PDB entry 9DA6 | X-ray diffraction, 1.35 A resolution | chains A and B

== Chain A (and B) ==
Molecule: 5-hydroxymethyl-dUMP N-hydrolase
From: Homo sapiens
Notes: EC 3.2.2.-; chain B of this document is another copy of the same molecule, construct and numbering; everything in this record applies to it too
Reference sequence: O43598 (DNPH1_HUMAN); residue numbers follow UniProt; this construct covers 20-162
Sequence (145 residues; row label = number of the first residue in the row):
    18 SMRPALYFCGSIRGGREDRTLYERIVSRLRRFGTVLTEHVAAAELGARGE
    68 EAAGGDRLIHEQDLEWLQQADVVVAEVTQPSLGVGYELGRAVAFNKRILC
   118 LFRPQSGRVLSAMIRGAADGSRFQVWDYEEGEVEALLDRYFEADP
Disordered / not traced: 18, 62-71, 160-162 (chain B: 18-19, 58-70, 160-162)
Differences from the reference sequence: expression tag (18-19)
Ligand contacts: NR1 ((3R,4R)-3-hydroxy-4-[(phosphonooxy)methyl]pyrrolidinium): Y24, F25, C26, G27, S28, I29, R30, G31, E55, H56, D80, S98, L99, G100, V101, E104
Curated features (UniProtKB/Swiss-Prot):
  - binding site (5-hydroxymethyl-dUMP): G27, I29, R30, G31, S98, G100, E104, S128
  - modified residue (Phosphoserine): S28, S98, S123, S128, S138
  - mutagenesis: E104 (E104Q: Loss of deoxyribonucleoside 5'-monophosphate N-glycosidase activity)

== Interface between chain A and chain B ==
Residue-residue contacts (65):
  R30(A) - V126(B)
  R30(A) - L127(B)  hydrogen bond (side chain-backbone)
  R30(A) - S128(B)
  R30(A) - A129(B)
  D73(A) - A129(B)
  D73(A) - R132(B)
  D73(A) - G133(B)
  R74(A) - G133(B)
  I76(A) - A129(B)  hydrophobic
  H77(A) - A129(B)
  H77(A) - M130(B)
  H77(A) - G133(B)
  H77(A) - A134(B)
  D80(A) - M130(B)
  V94(A) - L99(B)
  P97(A) - P97(B)
  S98(A) - S98(B)
  S98(A) - L99(B)
  L99(A) - V94(B)
  L99(A) - S98(B)
  L99(A) - V101(B)  hydrophobic
  L99(A) - G102(B)
  L99(A) - L127(B)  hydrophobic
  L99(A) - I131(B)  hydrophobic
  G100(A) - S128(B)  hydrogen bond (backbone-side chain)
  G100(A) - M130(B)
  V101(A) - L99(B)  hydrophobic
  G102(A) - L99(B)
  G102(A) - G102(B)
  G102(A) - Y103(B)  hydrogen bond (backbone-backbone)
  Y103(A) - G102(B)  hydrogen bond (backbone-backbone)
  Y103(A) - Y103(B)
  Y103(A) - G106(B)
  Y103(A) - M130(B)  hydrophobic
  Y103(A) - I131(B)  hydrophobic
  Y103(A) - A134(B)
  E104(A) - M130(B)
  G106(A) - Y103(B)
  G106(A) - R107(B)
  R107(A) - G106(B)
  R107(A) - V109(B)
  V109(A) - R107(B)
  A110(A) - A110(B)  hydrophobic
  V126(A) - R30(B)
  L127(A) - R30(B)  hydrogen bond (backbone-side chain)
  L127(A) - L99(B)  hydrophobic
  S128(A) - R30(B)
  S128(A) - L99(B)
  S128(A) - G100(B)  hydrogen bond (side chain-backbone)
  A129(A) - R30(B)
  A129(A) - D73(B)
  A129(A) - I76(B)  hydrophobic
  A129(A) - H77(B)
  M130(A) - H77(B)
  M130(A) - D80(B)
  M130(A) - L81(B)  hydrophobic
  M130(A) - G100(B)
  M130(A) - Y103(B)  hydrophobic
  I131(A) - Y103(B)  hydrophobic
  R132(A) - D73(B)
  G133(A) - D73(B)
  G133(A) - R74(B)
  G133(A) - H77(B)
  A134(A) - H77(B)
  A134(A) - Y103(B)
Other interface residues (no listed pair), chain A (32 interface residues in all): G31, L81, Q96, L105
Other interface residues (no listed pair), chain B (32 interface residues in all): G31, Q96, E104, L105

== In short ==
Chain A and chain B each contribute 32 residues to their interface, with 6 hydrogen bonds. Polar contacts
include R30(A)-L127(B), G100(A)-S128(B) and G102(A)-Y103(B). Ligands of chain A: compound NR1. Curated
annotation (UniProt) lists 8 residues binding 5-hydroxymethyl-dUMP and one mutagenesis site on chain A.
Chain A and chain B are both 5-hydroxymethyl-dUMP N-hydrolase (Homo sapiens); the structure, Crystal structure
of human DNPH1 bound to inhibitor 3a, was determined by X-ray diffraction together with 9DA1, 9DA2, 9DA3, 9DA4
and 9DA5 from the same study.
